9JCO - chains A and B of the 5 polymer chains in the assembly; structure by electron microscopy, 2.36 A resolution.

Chain A:
Molecule: Guanine nucleotide-binding protein G(s) subunit alpha
From: Homo sapiens
Sequence (361 residues; each row starts with the number of its first residue):
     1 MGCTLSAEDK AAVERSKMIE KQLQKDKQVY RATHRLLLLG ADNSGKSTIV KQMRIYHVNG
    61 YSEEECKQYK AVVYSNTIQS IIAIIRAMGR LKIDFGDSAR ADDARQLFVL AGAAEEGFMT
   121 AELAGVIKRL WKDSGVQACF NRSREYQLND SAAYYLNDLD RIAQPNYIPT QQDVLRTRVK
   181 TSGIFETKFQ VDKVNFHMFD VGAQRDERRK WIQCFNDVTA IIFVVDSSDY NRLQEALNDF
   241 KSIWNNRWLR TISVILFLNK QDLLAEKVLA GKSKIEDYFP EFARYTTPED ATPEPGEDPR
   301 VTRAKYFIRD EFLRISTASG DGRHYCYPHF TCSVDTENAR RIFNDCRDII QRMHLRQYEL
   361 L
Unresolved in the structure: 1-5, 57-179

Chain B:
Molecule: Guanine nucleotide-binding protein G(I)/G(S)/G(T) subunit beta-1
From: Homo sapiens
Reference sequence: P62873 (GBB1_HUMAN); residues 7-345 here correspond to UniProt positions 2-340 (UniProt number = residue number - 5)
Sequence (518 residues; each row starts with the number of its first residue):
     1 MGSLLQSELD QLRQEAEQLK NQIRDARKAC ADATLSQITN NIDPVGRIQM RTRRTLRGHL
    61 AKIYAMHWGT DSRLLVSASQ DGKLIIWDSY TTNKVHAIPL RSSWVMTCAY APSGNYVACG
   121 GLDNICSIYN LKTREGNVRV SRELAGHTGY LSCCRFLDDN QIVTSSGDTT CALWDIETGQ
   181 QTTTFTGHTG DVMSLSLAPD TRLFVSGACD ASAKLWDVRE GMCRQTFTGH ESDINAICFF
   241 PNGNAFATGS DDATCRLFDL RADQELMTYS HDNIICGITS VSFSKSGRLL LAGYDDFNCN
   301 VWDALKADRA GVLAGHDNRV SCLGVTDDGM AVATGSWDSF LKIWNGSSGG GGSGGGGSSG
   361 VFTLEDFVGD WEQTAAYNLD QVLEQGGVSS LLQNLAVSVT PIQRIVRSGE NALKIDIHVI
   421 IPYEGLSADQ MAQIEEVFKV VYPVDDHHFK VILPYGTLVI DGVTPNMLNY FGRPYEGIAV
   481 FDGKKITVTG TLWNGNKIID ERLITPDGSM LFRVTINS
Unresolved in the structure: 1-9, 349-518
Construct notes: initiating methionine (1); expression tag (2-6)
UniProt features mapped onto this chain:
  - modified residue: Ser7 (N-acetylserine), His271 (Phosphohistidine)

Interface between chain A and chain B:
Pairs across the interface (64):
  Arg15(A) with Val95(B), hydrogen bond (side chain-backbone); His96(B)
  Ser16(A) with Asn93(B); Lys94(B), hydrogen bond (side chain-backbone)
  Ile19(A) with Lys94(B); Val95(B); His96(B); Ala97(B), hydrophobic
  Glu20(A) with Lys94(B), salt bridge
  Leu23(A) with Lys83(B); Lys94(B)
  Asp26(A) with Leu60(B); Lys83(B), salt bridge
  Lys27(A) with Leu60(B)
  Tyr30(A) with Leu60(B), hydrophobic; Ala61(B); Asp81(B)
  Thr181(A) with Asn124(B), hydrogen bond (backbone-side chain); His147(B), hydrogen bond (side chain-backbone)
  Ser182(A) with Asp123(B); Asn124(B)
  Gly183(A) with Leu122(B); Asn124(B)
  Ile184(A) with Trp104(B); Leu122(B), hydrophobic; Asp123(B)
  Phe199(A) with Ser103(B); Trp104(B)
  Ala203(A) with Asn124(B), hydrogen bond (backbone-side chain); Thr148(B)
  Gln204(A) with Leu122(B), hydrogen bond (side chain-backbone); Asn124(B), hydrogen bond; Gly149(B); Tyr150(B), hydrogen bond (side chain-backbone)
  Arg205(A) with Gly167(B); Asp168(B); Thr169(B)
  Arg209(A) with Cys209(B); Asp233(B), salt bridge
  Lys210(A) with Tyr150(B); Met193(B); Cys209(B); Asp233(B), salt bridge; Asn235(B), hydrogen bond; Asp251(B), salt bridge
  Trp211(A) with Leu122(B), hydrophobic; Tyr150(B)
  Gln213(A) with Tyr64(B); Arg319(B), hydrogen bond; Trp337(B)
  Cys214(A) with Lys62(B), hydrogen bond (backbone-side chain); Tyr64(B), hydrogen bond; Gln80(B); Trp104(B); Met106(B), hydrophobic; Leu122(B), hydrophobic
  Phe215(A) with Trp104(B), hydrophobic; Leu122(B), hydrophobic
  Asn216(A) with Lys62(B), hydrogen bond; Trp337(B)
  Asp217(A) with Lys62(B), salt bridge
  Val218(A) with Trp104(B), hydrophobic
  Trp248(A) with Asp295(B); Arg319(B)
Other interface residues (no listed pair), chain A (27 interface residues in all): Val13
Other interface residues (no listed pair), chain B (38 interface residues in all): Gly58, Ile85, Gly136, Thr189, Asp191

Summary:
27 residues of chain A face 38 of chain B across their interface; the contacts include 13 hydrogen bonds and 6
salt bridges. Polar contacts include Glu20(A)-Lys94(B), Asp26(A)-Lys83(B) and Arg209(A)-Asp233(B).
Chain A is Guanine nucleotide-binding protein G(s) subunit alpha and chain B is Guanine nucleotide-binding
protein G(I)/G(S)/G(T) subunit beta-1, both from Homo sapiens; the structure, Cryo-EM structure of the
proton-sensing GPCR (GPR4)-Gs protein complex at pH 6.5, was determined by electron microscopy (same
publication as 9JCP and 9JCQ).
